6PV9 - chains A and B; structure by X-ray diffraction, 2.00 A resolution.

Chain A:
Name: Programmed cell death 1 ligand 1
Organism: Homo sapiens
Notes: fragment: extracellular domain
UniProtKB: Q9NZQ7 (PD1L1_HUMAN); numbering as in UniProt (aligned over 19-239)
Amino-acid sequence (222 residues; numbered 18 to 239; the number before each row is that of its first residue):
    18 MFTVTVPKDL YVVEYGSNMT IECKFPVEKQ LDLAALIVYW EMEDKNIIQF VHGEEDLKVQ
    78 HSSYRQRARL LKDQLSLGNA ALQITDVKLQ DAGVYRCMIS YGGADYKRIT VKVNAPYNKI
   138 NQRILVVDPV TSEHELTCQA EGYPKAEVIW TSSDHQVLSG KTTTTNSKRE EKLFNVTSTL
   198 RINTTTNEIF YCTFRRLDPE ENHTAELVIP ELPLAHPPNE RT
Unresolved in the structure: 18, 184-189, 230-239
Differences from the reference sequence: initiating methionine (18)
Swiss-Prot annotation at these positions:
  - glycosylation (N-linked (GlcNAc...) asparagine): Asn-35, Asn-192, Asn-200, Asn-219
Disulfide bonds: Cys-40/Cys-114, Cys-155/Cys-209

Chain B:
Name: macrocyclic peptide
Amino-acid sequence (17 residues; each row starts with the number of its first residue):
     1 XFANPHLGWS WXXRCGX
Modified positions: ACE (acetyl group) at position 1, 9KK (N-methyl norleucine) at position 12, 9KK (N-methyl norleucine) at position 13, NH2 (amino group) at position 17; Ala-3 (N-methyl-L-alanine; MAA); Gly-8 (sarcosine; SAR); Cys-15 (D-cysteine; DCY)
Covalently attached groups: covalent link ACE_1/Cys-15

Chain A / chain B interface:
Pairs across the interface (28; chain A residue first):
  Ile-54(A) / Ala-3(B)
  Ile-54(A) / Trp-9(B)  hydrophobic
  Val-55(A) / Trp-9(B)
  Tyr-56(A) / Trp-9(B)  hydrophobic
  Tyr-56(A) / Ser-10(B)
  Tyr-56(A) / Trp-11(B)  hydrophobic
  Tyr-56(A) / 9KK_13(B)
  Asn-63(A) / Trp-9(B)  hydrogen bond (side chain-backbone)
  Gln-66(A) / Pro-5(B)
  Gln-66(A) / Leu-7(B)  hydrogen bond (side chain-backbone)
  Gln-66(A) / Gly-8(B)
  Gln-66(A) / Trp-9(B)  hydrogen bond (side chain-backbone)
  Phe-67(A) / Trp-9(B)
  Val-68(A) / Ala-3(B)
  Val-68(A) / Pro-5(B)
  Val-68(A) / Trp-9(B)  hydrophobic
  Glu-71(A) / Pro-5(B)
  Glu-71(A) / His-6(B)  salt bridge
  Asp-73(A) / Pro-5(B)
  Asp-73(A) / His-6(B)  salt bridge
  Val-76(A) / Pro-5(B)
  Val-76(A) / His-6(B)
  Val-76(A) / Leu-7(B)
  Arg-113(A) / Trp-11(B)
  Met-115(A) / Trp-11(B)  hydrophobic
  Met-115(A) / 9KK_13(B)
  Ala-121(A) / 9KK_13(B)
  Tyr-123(A) / Trp-11(B)  hydrophobic
Other interface residues (no listed pair), chain A (15 interface residues in all): Glu-58
Other interface residues (no listed pair), chain B (12 interface residues in all): Phe-2, Asn-4, 9KK_12
The authors on this interface:
  - interface residues, chain A: Ile-54(A), Tyr-56(A), Asn-63(A), Gln-66(A), Glu-71(A), Asp-73(A), Arg-113(A), Met-115(A), Tyr-123(A)

Summary:
15 residues of chain A face 12 of chain B across their interface, with 3 hydrogen bonds and 2 salt bridges.
Among the polar pairs are Glu-71(A)/His-6(B), Asp-73(A)/His-6(B) and Asn-63(A)/Trp-9(B). From the paper:
interface residues Ile-54(A), Tyr-56(A) and Asn-63(A) among others.
Here chain A is Programmed cell death 1 ligand 1 (Homo sapiens) and chain B is macrocyclic peptide. Entry 6PV9
(Human PD-L1 bound to a macrocyclic peptide which blocks the PD-1/PD-L1 interaction) was determined by X-ray
diffraction.
